Entry 9GMX (electron microscopy, 2.82 A resolution); this record covers chains A and T of the 4 polymer chains in the assembly.

# Chain A
Name: Schlafen family member 11
From: Homo sapiens
Notes: EC 3.6.-.-
Reference sequence: Q7Z7L1 (SLN11_HUMAN); residues 1-901 here = UniProt positions 1-901
Sequence (929 residues; numbered -27 to 901; the number before each row is that of its first residue; numbers below 1 keep their minus sign (Met-27 is residue -27)):
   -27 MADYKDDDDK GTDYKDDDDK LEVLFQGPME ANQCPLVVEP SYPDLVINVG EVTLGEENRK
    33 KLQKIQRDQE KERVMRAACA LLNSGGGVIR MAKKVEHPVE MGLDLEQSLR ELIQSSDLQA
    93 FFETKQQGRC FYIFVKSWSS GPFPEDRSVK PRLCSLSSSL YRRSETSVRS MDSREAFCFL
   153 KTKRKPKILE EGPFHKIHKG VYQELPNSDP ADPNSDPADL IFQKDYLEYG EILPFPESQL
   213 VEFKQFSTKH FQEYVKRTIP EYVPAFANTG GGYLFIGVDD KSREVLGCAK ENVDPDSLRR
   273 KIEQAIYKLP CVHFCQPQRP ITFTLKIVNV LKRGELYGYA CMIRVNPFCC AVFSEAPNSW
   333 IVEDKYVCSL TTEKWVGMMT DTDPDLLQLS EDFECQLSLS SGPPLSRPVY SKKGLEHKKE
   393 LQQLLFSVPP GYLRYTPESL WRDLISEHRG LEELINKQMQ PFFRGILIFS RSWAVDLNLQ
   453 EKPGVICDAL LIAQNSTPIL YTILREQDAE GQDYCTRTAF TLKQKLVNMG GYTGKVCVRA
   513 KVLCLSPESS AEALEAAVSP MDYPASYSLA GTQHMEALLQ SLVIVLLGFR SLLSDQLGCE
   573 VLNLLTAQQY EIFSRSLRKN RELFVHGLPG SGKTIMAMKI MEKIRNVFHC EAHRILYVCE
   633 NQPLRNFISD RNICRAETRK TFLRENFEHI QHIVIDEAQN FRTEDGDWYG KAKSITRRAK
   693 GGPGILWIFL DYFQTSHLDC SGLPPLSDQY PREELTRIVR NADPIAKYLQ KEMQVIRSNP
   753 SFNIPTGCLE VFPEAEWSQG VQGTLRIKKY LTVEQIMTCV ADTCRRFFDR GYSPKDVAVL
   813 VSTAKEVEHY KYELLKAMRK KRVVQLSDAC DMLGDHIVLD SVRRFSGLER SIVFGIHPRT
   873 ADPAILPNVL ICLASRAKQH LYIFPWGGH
Not modelled in the structure: -27 to 6, 159-187, 354-380, 520-529, 900-901
Construct notes: initiating methionine (-27); expression tag (-26 to 0)
Swiss-Prot annotation at these positions:
  - active site: Lys216
  - binding site (Mg(2+)): Glu209, Glu214
  - binding site (Zn(2+)): His285, Cys287, Cys321, Cys322
  - binding site (ATP): Gly599 to Thr606
  - mutagenesis: Glu209 (E209A: Complete loss of endonuclease activity), Glu214 (E214A: Complete loss of endonuclease activity), Lys216 (K216A: Complete loss of endonuclease activity), Tyr234 (Y234A: No effect on endonuclease activity), Asp252 (D252A: Slight increase in endonuclease activity), Lys605 (K605M: Abolishes ATPase activity without affecting its role in DNA damage response; when associated with A-668), Asp668 (D668A: Abolishes ATPase activity without affecting its role in DNA damage response; when associated with M-605), Glu669 (E669Q: Abolishes ATPase activity, leading to abolish ability to inhibit DNA replication without affecting subcellular location), Ser753 (S753D: Complete loss of tRNA cleavage and ssDNA binding)
Bound ions: Mn2+: Glu209, Glu214, Asp252 (shared with U65(T) of chain T); Zn2+: His285, Cys287, Cys321, Cys322
What the authors report for this chain:
  - post-translational modification sites: Ser219, Thr230, Ser753 (citing earlier work)
  - mutagenesis - S753D: decreased binding to tRNA
  - mutagenesis - S219D, T230D: decreased binding to tRNA-Leu

# Chain T
Molecule: 76-nt RNA strand
Sequence (76 nucleotides; numbered 1 to 76; the number before each row is that of its first residue):
     1 ACCAGGAUGG CCGAGUGGUU AAGGCGUUGG ACUUAAGAUC CAAUGGACAU AUGUCCGCGU
    61 GGGUUCGAAC CCCACU
Not modelled in the structure: 1-2, 19-20, 26-41, 49-52
Bound ions: Mg2+ site 1: C58, U60; Mn2+: U65 (shared with Glu209(A), Glu214(A), Asp252(A) of chain A); Mg2+ site 2 near A69 (its only coordinating residue here)

# Interface between chain A and chain T
Pairs across the interface (27):
  Lys32(A) with G59(T), sugar contact
  Gln35(A) with G45(T), hydrogen bond to the base
  Lys36(A) with C56(T), sugar contact; G57(T), sugar contact; G61(T), salt bridge to the phosphate; G62(T), salt bridge to the phosphate
  Ile37(A) with A47(T), sugar contact
  Arg39(A) with U60(T), hydrogen bond to the phosphate; G61(T), salt bridge to the phosphate
  Lys43(A) with G61(T), phosphate contact; G62(T), salt bridge to the phosphate
  Leu75(A) with C75(T), sugar contact; U76(T), sugar contact
  Glu214(A) with U65(T), phosphate contact
  Lys216(A) with U65(T), salt bridge to the phosphate; C66(T), salt bridge to the phosphate
  Gln217(A) with C66(T), hydrogen bond to the phosphate
  Phe218(A) with C66(T), sugar contact
  Ser219(A) with C66(T), sugar contact
  Lys221(A) with U54(T), salt bridge to the phosphate; C55(T), salt bridge to the phosphate
  His222(A) with U54(T), salt bridge to the phosphate
  Tyr226(A) with C66(T), sugar contact
  Tyr234(A) with U65(T), phosphate contact
  Asp252(A) with U65(T), phosphate contact
  Lys253(A) with G17(T), hydrogen bond to the base; G67(T), base contact
Interface residues without a listed pair, chain A (22 interface residues in all): Asp40, Asp76, Phe215, Thr220
Interface residues without a listed pair, chain T (19 interface residues in all): G18, G46, G53

# In short
The interface between chain A and chain T involves 22 residues on one side and 19 on the other; the contacts
include 4 hydrogen bonds and 9 salt bridges. Polar contacts include Gln35(A)-G45(T), Lys253(A)-G17(T) and
Arg39(A)-U60(T). From the paper: S219D and T230D of chain A reduce binding to tRNA-Leu; modification sites
Ser219(A), Thr230(A) and Ser753(A).
Chain A is Schlafen family member 11 (Homo sapiens) and chain T is a 76-nt RNA strand; the structure, SLFN11
WT dimer bound to tRNA-Leu-TAA (post-cleavage state), was determined by electron microscopy, deposited
together with 9ERD, 9ERE, 9ERF and 9GMW.
